Entry 5M4O (X-ray diffraction, 2.10 A resolution); this record covers chains C and D.

[Chain C]
Protein: Hydroquinone dioxygenase small subunit
From: Sphingomonas sp. TTNP3
Notes: EC 1.13.11.-
Reference sequence: F8TW82 (F8TW82_9SPHN); residues 1-170 here = UniProt positions 1-170
Sequence (170 residues; each row starts with the number of its first residue):
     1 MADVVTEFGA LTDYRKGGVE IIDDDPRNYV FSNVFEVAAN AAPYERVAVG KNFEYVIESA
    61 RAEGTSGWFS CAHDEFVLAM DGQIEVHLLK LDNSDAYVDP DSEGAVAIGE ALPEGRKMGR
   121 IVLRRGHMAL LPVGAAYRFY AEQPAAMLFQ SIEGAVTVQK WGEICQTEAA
Unresolved in the structure: 1, 169-170

[Chain D]
Protein: Hydroquinone dioxygenase large subunit
From: Sphingomonas sp. TTNP3
Notes: EC 1.13.11.-
Reference sequence: F8TW83 (F8TW83_9SPHN); residues 1-341 here = UniProt positions 1-341
Sequence (341 residues; numbered 1 to 341; the number before each row is that of its first residue):
     1 MAMSEALEII DFGDSKARTD TEHLAINNET GYRSFRAGGF TFTRDEYFAR LTWPGGSHII
    61 PIDAFLRAMM RDVAWGFFYG VVNFDHVFGT INHYGEVTMF AGRFNDAYRN AGRDHEERFK
   121 SSALMAVFKD ILSDWTVEGY DPFAAPMETG LPWGIKNGNN DEAISRQRVT ARRMVGLPGD
   181 TPVRTDANGF PVNRQFADVP QEQPVVEAEP GFEAEVSAYN LFGYLSRSDV TWNPSVCSVV
   241 GDSLFCPTSE EFILPVEHGN DRCEWFLQLS DEIVWDVKDK ESGKPRARVT ARAGDICCMP
   301 ADIRHQGYST KRSMLLVWEN GSPKIPQMIA DGTAPVVPVT F
Unresolved in the structure: 1-14, 332-334
Bound ions: Fe ion: His258, His305 (together with P-nitrophenol)
Small-molecule neighbours: P-nitrophenol: Trp75, Phe78, Trp232, Asn233, Pro234, Thr248, Glu250, Leu254, His258, Glu264, Phe266, Trp275, His305, Leu315, Val317

[Interface between chain C and chain D]
Pairs across the interface (147):
  Val4(C) with Arg194(D); Gln195(D); Asp198(D)
  Val5(C) with Asp198(D); Asp271(D); Lys311(D)
  Thr6(C) with Gln195(D); Phe196(D); Asp198(D), hydrogen bond (backbone-side chain); Val199(D); Ser270(D); Asp271(D); Lys311(D), hydrogen bond
  Glu7(C) with Ser270(D); Asp271(D), hydrogen bond (backbone-side chain); Ala293(D)
  Phe8(C) with Val199(D), hydrophobic; Phe222(D), hydrophobic; Leu269(D); Ser270(D)
  Gly9(C) with Ala293(D)
  Arg15(C) with Arg292(D)
  Lys16(C) with Arg292(D), hydrogen bond (backbone-side chain); Asp295(D)
  Gly17(C) with Thr290(D); Arg292(D); Asp295(D), hydrogen bond (backbone-side chain)
  Gly18(C) with Arg288(D); Val289(D); Thr290(D), hydrogen bond (backbone-backbone)
  Val19(C) with Arg288(D)
  Glu20(C) with Ala287(D); Arg288(D), hydrogen bond (backbone-backbone)
  Ile21(C) with Arg286(D)
  Ile22(C) with Pro285(D); Arg286(D), hydrogen bond (backbone-backbone)
  Asp23(C) with Arg286(D), hydrogen bond (backbone-backbone)
  Asp24(C) with Arg286(D), salt bridge
  Arg27(C) with Phe341(D)
  Asn28(C) with Cys298(D); Pro300(D); Val337(D)
  Tyr29(C) with Val277(D); Ala287(D); Cys297(D); Cys298(D), hydrogen bond (backbone-backbone); Pro300(D)
  Val30(C) with Trp265(D), hydrophobic; Ile296(D); Cys297(D)
  Phe31(C) with Val289(D), hydrophobic; Thr290(D); Asp295(D); Ile296(D); Cys297(D), hydrophobic
  Ser32(C) with Gly294(D); Asp295(D); Ile296(D), hydrogen bond (backbone-backbone)
  Asn33(C) with Ala293(D), hydrogen bond (side chain-backbone); Gly294(D); Asp295(D), hydrogen bond
  Val34(C) with Gly294(D), hydrogen bond (backbone-backbone); Ile296(D), hydrophobic
  Phe35(C) with Gly294(D)
  Val49(C) with Trp265(D); Ile296(D)
  Gly50(C) with Trp265(D); Trp318(D)
  Lys51(C) with Trp265(D), hydrogen bond (backbone-side chain); Trp318(D); Pro338(D); Val339(D)
  Asn52(C) with Cys263(D), hydrogen bond (side chain-backbone); Trp318(D); Asn320(D), hydrogen bond (backbone-side chain)
  Phe53(C) with Ile325(D), hydrophobic
  Tyr55(C) with Val240(D); Gly241(D); Asp242(D), hydrogen bond (side chain-backbone); Ser243(D); Trp318(D); Asn320(D)
  Val56(C) with Trp318(D), hydrophobic
  Ile57(C) with Phe245(D), hydrophobic; Trp318(D), hydrophobic
  His73(C) with Val240(D)
  Asp74(C) with Arg173(D), salt bridge; Val240(D)
  Phe76(C) with Arg173(D); Met174(D), hydrophobic; Ser238(D); Val239(D); Val240(D), hydrophobic
  Leu78(C) with Leu221(D), hydrophobic
  Lys90(C) with Phe212(D)
  Arg116(C) with Phe212(D)
  Lys117(C) with Glu209(D); Phe212(D)
  Met118(C) with Ala208(D); Glu209(D), hydrogen bond (backbone-backbone); Phe212(D), hydrophobic; Glu215(D); Val216(D)
  Gly119(C) with Glu207(D)
  Arg120(C) with Val205(D); Val206(D); Glu207(D), salt bridge
  Ile121(C) with Val205(D); Val216(D), hydrophobic; Ser217(D); Ala218(D), hydrophobic
  Val122(C) with Pro204(D); Val205(D), hydrogen bond (backbone-backbone)
  Leu123(C) with Ala218(D), hydrophobic
  Arg124(C) with Glu202(D), salt bridge
  Arg125(C) with Pro200(D)
  Gly126(C) with Asn220(D); Leu221(D), hydrogen bond (backbone-backbone); Phe222(D), hydrogen bond (backbone-backbone)
  His127(C) with Glu202(D), hydrogen bond (side chain-backbone); Pro204(D); Tyr219(D); Asn220(D), hydrogen bond
  Met128(C) with Met174(D), hydrophobic; Ala218(D); Tyr219(D), hydrogen bond (backbone-backbone); Ser238(D); Phe245(D), hydrophobic
  Ala129(C) with Ser217(D); Ala218(D), hydrophobic
  Leu130(C) with Arg173(D); Met174(D); Leu177(D), hydrophobic; Glu215(D); Ser217(D), hydrogen bond (backbone-backbone)
  Pro132(C) with Arg173(D); Glu215(D)
  Leu148(C) with Leu267(D), hydrophobic
  Gln150(C) with Ser238(D), hydrogen bond; Val240(D); Ser243(D), hydrogen bond; Phe245(D)
  Trp161(C) with Val339(D), hydrophobic; Phe341(D)
  Gly162(C) with Phe341(D)
  Cys165(C) with Phe341(D), hydrophobic
  Thr167(C) with Phe341(D)
Other interface residues (no listed pair), chain C (66 interface residues in all): Glu54, Glu75, Met80, Leu88, Val133, Ile152
Other interface residues (no listed pair), chain D (67 interface residues in all): Ala197, Gln203, Leu244, Ile303, Met314, Leu316

[In short]
66 residues of chain C face 67 of chain D across their interface; the contacts include 28 hydrogen bonds and 4
salt bridges. Polar contacts include Asp24(C)-Arg286(D), Asp74(C)-Arg173(D) and Arg120(C)-Glu207(D). Chain D
binds P-nitrophenol. The Fe ion site is built by His258(D) and His305(D).
Chain C is Hydroquinone dioxygenase small subunit and chain D is Hydroquinone dioxygenase large subunit, both
from Sphingomonas sp. TTNP3; the structure, Crystal structure of hydroquinone 1,2-dioxygenase from
Sphingomonas sp. TTNP3 in complex with 4-nitrophenol, was determined by X-ray diffraction (same publication as
5M21, 5M22 and 5M26).
